4QWL - chains C and D of the 28 polymer chains in the assembly; structure by X-ray diffraction, 2.60 A resolution.

[Chain C]
Molecule: Proteasome subunit alpha type-4
Organism: Saccharomyces cerevisiae
Reference sequence: P40303 (PSA4_YEAST); residues -1 to 252 here correspond to UniProt positions 1-254 (UniProt number = residue number + 2)
Chain sequence (254 residues; row label = number of the first residue in the row; numbers below 1 keep their minus sign (Met-1 is residue -1)):
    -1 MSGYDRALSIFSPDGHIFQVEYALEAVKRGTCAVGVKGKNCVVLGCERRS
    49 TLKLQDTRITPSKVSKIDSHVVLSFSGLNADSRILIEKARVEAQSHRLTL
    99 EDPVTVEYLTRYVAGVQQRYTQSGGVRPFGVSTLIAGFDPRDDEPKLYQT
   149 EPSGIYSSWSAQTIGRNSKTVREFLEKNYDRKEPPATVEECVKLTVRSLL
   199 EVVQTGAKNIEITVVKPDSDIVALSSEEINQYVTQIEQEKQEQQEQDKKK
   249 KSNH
Unresolved in the structure: -1 to 0, 241-252
UniProt features mapped onto this chain:
  - modified residue: Thr58 (Phosphothreonine)

[Chain D]
Molecule: Proteasome subunit alpha type-5
Organism: Saccharomyces cerevisiae
Reference sequence: P32379 (PSA5_YEAST); residues -7 to 252 here correspond to UniProt positions 1-260 (UniProt number = residue number + 8)
Chain sequence (260 residues; each row starts with the number of its first residue; numbers below 1 keep their minus sign (Met-7 is residue -7)):
    -7 MFLTRSEYDRGVSTFSPEGRLFQVEYSLEAIKLGSTAIGIATKEGVVLGV
    43 EKRATSPLLESDSIEKIVEIDRHIGCAMSGLTADARSMIEHARTAAVTHN
    93 LYYDEDINVESLTQSVCDLALRFGEGASGEERLMSRPFGVALLIAGHDAD
   143 DGYQLFHAEPSGTFYRYNAKAIGSGSEGAQAELLNEWHSSLTLKEAELLV
   193 LKILKQVMEEKLDENNAQLSCITKQDGFKIYDNEKTAELIKELKEKEAAE
   243 SPEEADVEMS
Unresolved in the structure: -7 to 0, 118-124, 243-252

[How chain C and chain D interact]
Pairs across the interface - 64 pairs, chain C then chain D:
  Asp3(C) - Glu117(D)
  Arg4(C) - Asp1(D)  salt bridge
  Arg4(C) - Glu117(D)
  Ala5(C) - Val4(D)  hydrophobic
  Ala5(C) - Glu117(D)
  Ala5(C) - Ser127(D)
  Ser7(C) - Ser127(D)
  Ser7(C) - Arg128(D)
  Ile8(C) - Asp1(D)
  Ile8(C) - Gln15(D)
  Phe9(C) - Gln15(D)
  Phe9(C) - Tyr18(D)  hydrophobic
  Phe9(C) - Ser19(D)
  Phe9(C) - Ala22(D)  hydrophobic
  Phe9(C) - Leu73(D)  hydrophobic
  Phe9(C) - Arg128(D)
  Phe9(C) - Pro129(D)
  Phe9(C) - Gly131(D)
  Ser10(C) - Tyr18(D)
  Pro11(C) - Tyr18(D)  hydrophobic
  Pro11(C) - Glu21(D)
  Asp12(C) - Glu21(D)
  Gly13(C) - Tyr18(D)
  Gly13(C) - Glu21(D)
  Gly13(C) - Ala22(D)
  His14(C) - Leu25(D)
  Ile15(C) - Leu73(D)  hydrophobic
  Ile15(C) - Arg128(D)
  Lys35(C) - Glu52(D)  salt bridge
  Gln116(C) - Ala75(D)
  Gln116(C) - Asp76(D)
  Gln116(C) - Arg128(D)
  Thr119(C) - Arg128(D)  hydrogen bond (backbone-side chain)
  Gln120(C) - Met126(D)
  Gln120(C) - Ser127(D)  hydrogen bond (backbone-backbone)
  Gln120(C) - Arg128(D)
  Gln120(C) - Phe130(D)
  Ser121(C) - Ser127(D)
  Gly122(C) - Ser127(D)
  Ser151(C) - Ala75(D)
  Gly152(C) - Ala75(D)
  Ile153(C) - Thr74(D)
  Ile153(C) - Ala75(D)
  Ser155(C) - Leu51(D)
  Ser155(C) - Ser55(D)
  Ser156(C) - Leu51(D)
  Ser156(C) - Glu52(D)  hydrogen bond
  Ser156(C) - Ser55(D)  hydrogen bond (backbone-side chain)
  Trp157(C) - Ser48(D)
  Trp157(C) - Leu50(D)
  Trp157(C) - Leu51(D)
  Trp157(C) - Glu52(D)
  Ser158(C) - Leu50(D)  hydrogen bond (backbone-backbone)
  Ser158(C) - Glu52(D)  hydrogen bond
  Ala159(C) - Leu50(D)
  Leu173(C) - Leu50(D)  hydrophobic
  Glu174(C) - Ser48(D)  hydrogen bond
  Glu174(C) - Pro49(D)
  Glu174(C) - Leu50(D)
  Tyr177(C) - Leu50(D)  hydrophobic
  Arg179(C) - Pro49(D)  hydrogen bond (side chain-backbone)
  Arg179(C) - Leu50(D)
  Arg179(C) - Leu51(D)  hydrogen bond (side chain-backbone)
  Arg179(C) - Glu52(D)
Other interface residues (no listed pair), chain C (31 interface residues in all): Arg170
Other interface residues (no listed pair), chain D (28 interface residues in all): Thr47, Ser53, Ser79

[Overview]
31 residues of chain C face 28 of chain D across their interface, with 9 hydrogen bonds and 2 salt bridges.
Polar contacts include Arg4(C)-Asp1(D), Lys35(C)-Glu52(D) and Thr119(C)-Arg128(D).
Here chain C is Proteasome subunit alpha type-4 and chain D is Proteasome subunit alpha type-5, both from
Saccharomyces cerevisiae. Entry 4QWL (yCP beta5-A50V mutant in complex with carfilzomib) was determined by
X-ray diffraction, deposited together with 4QUX, 4QUY, 4QV0, 4QV1, 4QV3, 4QV4 and 42 further entries.
